7JVQ - chains B and N of the 5 polymer chains in the assembly; structure by electron microscopy, 3.00 A resolution.

[Chain B]
Molecule: Guanine nucleotide-binding protein G(I)/G(S)/G(T) subunit beta-1
Organism: Homo sapiens
UniProtKB: P62873 (GBB1_HUMAN); residue numbers follow UniProt; this construct covers 2-340
Chain sequence (354 residues; each row starts with the number of its first residue; numbers below 1 keep their minus sign (His-12 is residue -12)):
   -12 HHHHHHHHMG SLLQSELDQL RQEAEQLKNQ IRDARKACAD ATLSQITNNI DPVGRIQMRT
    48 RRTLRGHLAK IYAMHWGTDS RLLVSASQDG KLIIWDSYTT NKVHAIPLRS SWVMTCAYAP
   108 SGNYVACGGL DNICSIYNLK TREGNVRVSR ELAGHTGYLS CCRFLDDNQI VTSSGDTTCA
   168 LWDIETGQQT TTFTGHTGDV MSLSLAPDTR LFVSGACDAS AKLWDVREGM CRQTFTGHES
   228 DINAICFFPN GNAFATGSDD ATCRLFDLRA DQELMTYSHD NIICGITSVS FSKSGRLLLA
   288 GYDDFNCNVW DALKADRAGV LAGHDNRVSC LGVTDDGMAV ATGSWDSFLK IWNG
Unresolved in the structure: -12 to 2, 341
Sequence notes: expression tag (-12 to 1, 341)
UniProt features mapped onto this chain:
  - modified residue: Ser2 (N-acetylserine), His266 (Phosphohistidine)

[Chain N]
Molecule: Nanobody35
Organism: synthetic construct
Notes: antibody fragment or engineered binder
Chain sequence (135 residues; each row starts with the number of its first residue; numbering starts at 0):
     0 MQVQLQESGG GLVQPGGSLR LSCAASGFTF SNYKMNWVRQ APGKGLEWVS DISQSGASIS
    60 YTGSVKGRFT ISRDNAKNTL YLQMNSLKPE DTAVYYCARC PAPFTRDCFD VTSTTYAYRG
   120 QGTQVTVSSH HHHHH
Unresolved in the structure: 0, 129-134
Disulfide bonds: Cys22-Cys96, Cys99-Cys107

[How chain B and chain N interact]
Residue-residue contacts (24; chain B residue first):
  Arg8(B) - Gln120(N)  hydrogen bond
  Lys15(B) - Gln1(N)
  Arg19(B) - Gln3(N)
  Thr184(B) - Thr114(N)
  Thr184(B) - Ala116(N)
  Cys204(B) - Tyr117(N)  hydrogen bond (backbone-side chain)
  Asp205(B) - Ala116(N)
  Asp205(B) - Tyr117(N)
  Ala206(B) - Tyr117(N)  hydrogen bond (backbone-side chain)
  Thr223(B) - Gln1(N)  hydrogen bond (backbone-backbone)
  His225(B) - Val2(N)
  Glu226(B) - Val2(N)
  Glu226(B) - Gly26(N)
  Glu226(B) - Phe27(N)
  Glu226(B) - Thr28(N)
  Glu226(B) - Tyr32(N)  hydrogen bond
  Glu226(B) - Arg98(N)  hydrogen bond (backbone-side chain)
  Ser227(B) - Pro100(N)  hydrogen bond (side chain-backbone)
  Ser227(B) - Tyr117(N)  hydrogen bond (backbone-side chain)
  Asp228(B) - Pro100(N)
  Asp228(B) - Tyr117(N)  hydrogen bond
  Asp246(B) - Pro102(N)
  Asp247(B) - Tyr32(N)
  Asp247(B) - Pro102(N)
Other interface residues (no listed pair), chain B (15 interface residues in all): Ile270
Other interface residues (no listed pair), chain N (16 interface residues in all): Ala101, Phe103

[In short]
The interface between chain B and chain N involves 15 residues on one side and 16 on the other; the contacts
include 9 hydrogen bonds. Among the polar pairs are Arg8(B)-Gln120(N), Cys204(B)-Tyr117(N) and
Ala206(B)-Tyr117(N).
Here chain B is Guanine nucleotide-binding protein G(I)/G(S)/G(T) subunit beta-1 (Homo sapiens) and chain N is
Nanobody35 (synthetic construct). Entry 7JVQ (Cryo-EM structure of apomorphine-bound dopamine receptor 1 in
complex with Gs protein) was determined by electron microscopy (same publication as 7JV5 and 7JVP).
